Entry 9B40 (electron microscopy, 2.90 A resolution); this record covers chains K and L of the 19 polymer chains in the assembly.

[Chain K (and L)]
Protein: gp25 Decorating protein
From: Pseudomonas virus Pa193
Notes: chain L of this document is another copy of the same molecule, construct and numbering; everything in this record applies to it too
UniProt: A0A5P1KV95 (A0A5P1KV95_9CAUD); numbering as in UniProt (aligned over 1-211)
Sequence (211 residues; row label = number of the first residue in the row):
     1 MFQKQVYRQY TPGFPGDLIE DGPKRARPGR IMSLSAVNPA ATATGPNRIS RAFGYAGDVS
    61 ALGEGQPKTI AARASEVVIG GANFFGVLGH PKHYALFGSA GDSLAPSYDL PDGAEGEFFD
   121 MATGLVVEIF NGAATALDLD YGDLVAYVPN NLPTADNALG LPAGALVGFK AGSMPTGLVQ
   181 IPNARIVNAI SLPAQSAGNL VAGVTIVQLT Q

[Interface between chain K and chain L]
Residue-residue contacts (30):
  Arg8(K) with Pro67(L); Thr69(L)
  Gln9(K) with Lys68(L); Thr69(L); Ile70(L), hydrogen bond (side chain-backbone)
  Ile19(K) with Arg73(L)
  Glu20(K) with Arg27(L), salt bridge; Arg73(L), salt bridge
  Pro23(K) with Pro23(L), hydrophobic; Lys24(L); Arg25(L), hydrogen bond (backbone-side chain)
  Met121(K) with Arg25(L)
  Ala122(K) with Arg25(L), hydrogen bond (backbone-side chain)
  Thr123(K) with Arg25(L), hydrogen bond
  Tyr141(K) with Arg27(L), hydrogen bond; Tyr55(L), hydrophobic; Asn83(L); Phe84(L); Phe85(L), hydrophobic; Asp120(L), hydrogen bond
  Gly142(K) with Asn83(L), hydrogen bond (backbone-side chain)
  Asn183(K) with Asn183(L)
  Arg185(K) with Asp120(L), salt bridge
  Val187(K) with Arg27(L)
  Ala189(K) with Tyr55(L)
  Leu209(K) with Arg25(L); Arg27(L)
  Thr210(K) with Arg25(L)
  Gln211(K) with Arg25(L), hydrogen bond (backbone-side chain); Gln211(L)
Interface residues without a listed pair, chain K (20 interface residues in all): Pro12, Asp140, Val207
Interface residues without a listed pair, chain L (17 interface residues in all): Met121

[Summary]
Chain K and chain L form an interface of 20 and 17 residues respectively, with 8 hydrogen bonds and 3 salt
bridges. Polar pairs include Glu20(K)-Arg27(L), Glu20(K)-Arg73(L) and Arg185(K)-Asp120(L).
Both chains are gp25 Decorating protein (Pseudomonas virus Pa193). Entry 9B40 (Pseudomonas phage Pa193 5-fold
vertex (capsid, decorating, and scaffolding proteins)) was determined by electron microscopy (same publication
as 9B41 and 9B42).
